6P93 - chains A and V of the 5 polymer chains in the assembly; structure by X-ray diffraction, 2.10 A resolution.

Chain A:
Molecule: DNA-(apurinic or apyrimidinic site) lyase
Source organism: Homo sapiens
Notes: EC 3.1.-.-, 4.2.99.18
Reference sequence: P27695 (APEX1_HUMAN); residue numbers follow UniProt; this construct covers 43-318
Chain sequence (276 residues; each row starts with the number of its first residue):
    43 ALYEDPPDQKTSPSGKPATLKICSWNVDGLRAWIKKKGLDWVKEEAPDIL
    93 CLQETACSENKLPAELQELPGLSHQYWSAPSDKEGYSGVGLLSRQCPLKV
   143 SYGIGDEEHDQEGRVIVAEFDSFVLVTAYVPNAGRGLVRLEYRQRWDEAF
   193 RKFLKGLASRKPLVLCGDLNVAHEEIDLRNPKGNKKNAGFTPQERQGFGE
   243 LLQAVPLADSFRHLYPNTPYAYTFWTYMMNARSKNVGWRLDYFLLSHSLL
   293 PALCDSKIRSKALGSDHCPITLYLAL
Sequence notes: engineered mutation Ala-98 (Lys in P27695)
Metal / ion sites: Mg2+: Glu-96 (shared with 1 residue of chain D; 1 residue of chain P)
What the authors report for this chain:
  - mutagenesis - C65A: decreased growth
  - mutagenesis - F266A: increased growth
  - mutagenesis - R177A, D210N: decreased growth in response to MMS
  - mutagenesis - D70A: increased growth in response to bleomycin
  - mutagenesis - D70A: unchanged growth in response to paraquat
  - mutagenesis - D210N: decreased growth in response to oxidising agents
  - mutagenesis - K98A: unchanged growth in response to bleomycin

Chain V:
Molecule: 21-nt DNA strand
Sequence (21 nucleotides; row label = number of the first residue in the row):
     1 GGATCCGTCGGGCGCATCAGC

How chain A and chain V interact:
Contacting residue pairs (24; chain A residue first):
  Asp-70(A) / DG14(V)  sugar contact
  Gly-71(A) / DG14(V)  phosphate contact
  Gly-71(A) / DC15(V)  phosphate contact
  Leu-72(A) / DC15(V)  phosphate contact
  Arg-73(A) / DC15(V)  hydrogen bond to the phosphate
  Arg-73(A) / DA16(V)  salt bridge to the phosphate
  Ala-74(A) / DG14(V)  sugar contact
  Ala-74(A) / DC15(V)  hydrogen bond to the phosphate
  Lys-78(A) / DC13(V)  phosphate contact
  Lys-78(A) / DG14(V)  salt bridge to the phosphate
  Ala-98(A) / DC15(V)  sugar contact
  Glu-126(A) / DA16(V)  phosphate contact
  Gly-127(A) / DC15(V)  phosphate contact
  Gly-127(A) / DA16(V)  sugar contact
  Tyr-128(A) / DG14(V)  base contact
  Arg-177(A) / DG10(V)  base contact
  Arg-177(A) / DG11(V)  hydrogen bond to the base
  Lys-224(A) / DC5(V)  phosphate contact
  Lys-228(A) / DG7(V)  salt bridge to the phosphate
  Tyr-269(A) / DG12(V)  base contact
  Tyr-269(A) / DC13(V)  sugar contact
  Met-270(A) / DG11(V)  base contact
  Met-270(A) / DG12(V)  sugar contact
  Met-271(A) / DG10(V)  base contact

In short:
Chain A and chain V form an interface of 16 and 9 residues respectively, with 3 hydrogen bonds and 3 salt
bridges. Among the polar pairs are Arg-177(A)/DG11(V), Arg-73(A)/DC15(V) and Ala-74(A)/DC15(V). The paper
reports that R177A and D210N of chain A reduce growth in response to MMS; C65A of chain A reduces growth; 6
substitutions were tested in all.
Chain A is DNA-(apurinic or apyrimidinic site) lyase (Homo sapiens) and chain V is a 21-nt DNA strand; the
structure, Human APE1 K98A AP-endonuclease product complex, was determined by X-ray diffraction, deposited
together with 6P94.
